PDB entry 3K4X | X-ray diffraction, 2.98 A resolution | chains A and B of the 3 polymer chains in the assembly

== Chain A ==
Molecule: Proliferating cell nuclear antigen
From: Saccharomyces cerevisiae
UniProt: P15873 (PCNA_YEAST); the construct has insertions or renumbered stretches relative to UniProt, so the offset changes along the chain: 1-257 = UniProt 1-257; 269-524 = UniProt 2-257; 536-792 = UniProt 2-258
Chain sequence (798 residues; row label = number of the first residue in the row; numbers below 1 keep their minus sign (Gly-5 is residue -5)):
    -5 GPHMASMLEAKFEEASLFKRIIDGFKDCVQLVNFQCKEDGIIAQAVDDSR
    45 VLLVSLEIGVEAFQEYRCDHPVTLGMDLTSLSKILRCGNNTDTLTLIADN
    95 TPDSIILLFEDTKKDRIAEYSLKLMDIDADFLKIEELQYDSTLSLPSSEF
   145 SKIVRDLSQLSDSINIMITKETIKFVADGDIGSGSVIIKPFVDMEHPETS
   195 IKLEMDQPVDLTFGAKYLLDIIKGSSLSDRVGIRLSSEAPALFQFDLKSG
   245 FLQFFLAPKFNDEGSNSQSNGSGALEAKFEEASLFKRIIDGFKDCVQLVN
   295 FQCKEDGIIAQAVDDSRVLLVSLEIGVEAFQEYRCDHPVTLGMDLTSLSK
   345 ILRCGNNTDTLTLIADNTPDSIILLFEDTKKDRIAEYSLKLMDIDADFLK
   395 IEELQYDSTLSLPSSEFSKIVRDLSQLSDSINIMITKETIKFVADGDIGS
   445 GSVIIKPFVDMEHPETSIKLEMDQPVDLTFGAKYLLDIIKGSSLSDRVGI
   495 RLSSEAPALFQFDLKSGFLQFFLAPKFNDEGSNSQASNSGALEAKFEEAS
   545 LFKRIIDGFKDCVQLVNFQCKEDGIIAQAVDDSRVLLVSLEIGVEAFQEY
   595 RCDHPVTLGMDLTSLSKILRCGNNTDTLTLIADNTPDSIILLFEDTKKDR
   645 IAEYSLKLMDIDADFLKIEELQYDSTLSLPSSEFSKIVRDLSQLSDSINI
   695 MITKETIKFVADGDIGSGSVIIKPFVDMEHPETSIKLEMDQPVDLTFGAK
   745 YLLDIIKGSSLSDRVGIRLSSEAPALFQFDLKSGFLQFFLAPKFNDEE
Not modelled in the structure: -5 to 1, 254-268, 523-535, 788-792
Differences from the reference sequence: expression tag (-5 to 0); linker (258, 258-259, 259-260, 260-261, 261-262, 262-263, 263-264, 264-265, 265-266, 266-267, 267-268, 268)
Swiss-Prot annotation at these positions:
  - DNA-binding region: Arg61 to Arg80, Arg328 to Arg347, Arg595 to Arg614
  - cross-link (Glycyl lysine isopeptide (Lys-Gly)): Lys127 (interchain with G-Cter in SUMO), Lys164 (interchain with G-Cter in SUMO), Lys394 (interchain with G-Cter in SUMO), Lys431 (interchain with G-Cter in SUMO), Lys661 (interchain with G-Cter in SUMO), Lys698 (interchain with G-Cter in SUMO)
From the paper describing this entry:
  - binding site for the 10-nt DNA strand (chain B): Lys13, Arg14, Asn83, Asn84, Lys146, Arg149
  - binding site for the 14-nt DNA strand: His190
  - mutagenesis - K20A/K77A/R80A, R80A, R149A: decreased catalytic activity
  - mutagenesis - K20A/K77A/R80A/R149A (5-fold): decreased binding to DNA-30
  - mutagenesis - K13A/R14A/K146A/R149A, H190A/T193A: unchanged catalytic activity on DNA
  - mutagenesis - N83A/N84A/T85A: decreased catalytic activity on DNA

== Chain B ==
Molecule: 10-nt DNA strand
Sequence (10 nucleotides; row label = number of the first residue in the row):
     1 CCCATCGTAT

== How chain A and chain B interact ==
Pairs across the interface (16):
  Lys13(A) - DT8(B)  salt bridge to the phosphate
  Arg14(A) - DG7(B)  phosphate contact
  Asn83(A) - DA9(B)  phosphate contact
  Asn84(A) - DT8(B)  sugar contact
  Asn84(A) - DA9(B)  hydrogen bond to the phosphate
  Ser142(A) - DT5(B)  phosphate contact
  Ser142(A) - DC6(B)  phosphate contact
  Lys146(A) - DT5(B)  phosphate contact
  Arg149(A) - DC6(B)  salt bridge to the phosphate
  Ser219(A) - DG7(B)  phosphate contact
  Ser220(A) - DG7(B)  phosphate contact
  Asn350(A) - DA4(B)  phosphate contact
  Asn350(A) - DT5(B)  phosphate contact
  Asn351(A) - DA4(B)  phosphate contact
  Thr352(A) - DC3(B)  phosphate contact
  Arg683(A) - DT10(B)  salt bridge to the phosphate
Also at the interface, not in a pair above, chain A (15 interface residues in all): Ser10, Ser141

== In short ==
15 residues of chain A and 8 residues of chain B are in contact; the contacts include 1 hydrogen bond and 3
salt bridges. Polar pairs include Asn84(A)-DA9(B), Lys13(A)-DT8(B) and Arg149(A)-DC6(B). From the paper: a
binding site for the 10-nt DNA strand (chain B) at Lys13(A), Arg14(A) and Asn83(A) among others;
K20A/K77A/R80A, R80A and R149A of chain A reduce catalytic activity; 7 substitutions were tested in all.
Here chain A is Proliferating cell nuclear antigen (Saccharomyces cerevisiae) and chain B is a 10-nt DNA
strand. Entry 3K4X (Eukaryotic Sliding Clamp PCNA Bound to DNA) was determined by X-ray diffraction.
